9OUT - chains H and G of the 15 polymer chains in the assembly; structure by electron microscopy, 4.30 A resolution (low resolution: residue-level contacts below are approximate; hydrogen-bond / salt-bridge calls are withheld).

== Chain H (and G) ==
Protein: Speckle-type POZ protein
Organism: Homo sapiens
Notes: chain G of this document is another copy of the same molecule, construct and numbering; everything in this record applies to it too
UniProtKB: O43791 (SPOP_HUMAN); residues 1-374 here = UniProt positions 1-374
Chain sequence (374 residues; row label = number of the first residue in the row):
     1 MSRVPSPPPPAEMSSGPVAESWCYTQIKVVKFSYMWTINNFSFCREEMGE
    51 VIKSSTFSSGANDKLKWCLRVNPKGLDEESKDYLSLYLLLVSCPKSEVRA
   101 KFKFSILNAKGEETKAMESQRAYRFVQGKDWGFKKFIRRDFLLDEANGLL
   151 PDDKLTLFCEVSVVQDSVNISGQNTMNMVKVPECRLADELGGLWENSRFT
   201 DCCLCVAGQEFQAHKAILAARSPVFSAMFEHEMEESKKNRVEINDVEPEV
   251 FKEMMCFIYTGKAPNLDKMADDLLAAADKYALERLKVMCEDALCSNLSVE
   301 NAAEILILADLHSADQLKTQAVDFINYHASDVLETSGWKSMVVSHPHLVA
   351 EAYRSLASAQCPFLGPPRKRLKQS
Not modelled in the structure: 1-15, 368-374 (chain G: 1-15, 176-374)
UniProt features mapped onto this chain:
  - region: Y123 to F133 (Important for binding substrate proteins), L186 to I217 (Important for homodimerization)
  - natural variant: T25 (T25A: In NSDVS2), Y83 (Y83C: In NSDVS2), R121 (R121Q: In NSDVS1), G132 (G132V: In NSDVS2), R138 (R138C: In NSDVS2), D144 (D144N: In NSDVS1)
  - mutagenesis: Y87 (Y87A: Strongly reduced affinity for substrate proteins), Y123 (Y123A: Strongly reduced affinity for substrate proteins), D130 (D130A: Strongly reduced affinity for substrate proteins), W131 (W131A: Strongly reduced affinity for substrate proteins), F133 (F133A: Strongly reduced affinity for substrate proteins), L186 (L186D: Strongly reduced homodimerization. Reduces the activity of the cullin-RING-based BCR (BTB-CUL3-RBX1) E3 ubiquitin-protein ligase complex), L190 (L190D: Strongly reduced homodimerization. Reduces the activity of the cullin-RING-based BCR (BTB-CUL3-RBX1) E3 ubiquitin-protein ligase complex), L193 (L193D: Strongly reduced homodimerization. Reduces the activity of the cullin-RING-based BCR (BTB-CUL3-RBX1) E3 ubiquitin-protein ligase complex), I217 (I217K: Strongly reduced homodimerization. Reduces the activity of the cullin-RING-based BCR (BTB-CUL3-RBX1) E3 ubiquitin-protein ligase complex)
From the paper describing this entry:
  - disease-associated variants - E47K (14 +/- 2-fold), E78K (18 +/- 4-fold): increased binding to BRD3
  - disease-associated variants - E47K, E78K: unchanged binding to BRD3 peptide
  - disease-associated variants - E47K, E78K: increased binding to Cul3/Rbx1 complex
  - mutagenesis - V51E: unchanged binding to Cul3
  - mutagenesis - M48I/E78K, R70Q/E78K, E78K/G128S, E78K/K134N, S96R: unchanged catalytic activity on BRD3
  - disease-associated variants - E47K, E78K: increased catalytic activity on BRD3
  - mutagenesis - V51E: decreased catalytic activity on BRD3
  - mutagenesis - D77E: increased catalytic activity
  - disease-associated variants - E47K, E78K: decreased localization to nuclear speckles
  - mutagenesis - V51E: unchanged localization to nuclear speckles
  - disease-associated variants - M48I, R70L, R70Q, G128S, K134N: decreased catalytic activity
  - disease-associated variants - M48I, G128S: unchanged binding to peptide
  - disease-associated variants - K134N (11-fold): decreased binding to substrate peptide
  - disease-associated variants - K134N (11-fold): decreased binding to full-length SPOP K134N

== Interface between chain H and chain G ==
Contacting residue pairs (18; chain H residue first):
  E46(H) with R124(G)
  G49(H) with K129(G)
  V51(H) with V126(G); Q127(G); K129(G)
  R70(H) with G128(G)
  V91(H) with K53(G)
  E97(H) with R45(G)
  R124(H) with R45(G); E46(G); E50(G)
  V126(H) with E50(G); V51(G)
  Q127(H) with V51(G)
  G128(H) with V51(G); R70(G)
  K129(H) with G49(G); V51(G)
Other interface residues (no listed pair), chain H (12 interface residues in all): K53

== Summary ==
Chain H and chain G each contribute 12 residues to their interface. UniProt lists 9 mutagenesis sites on chain
H. From the paper: M48I, R70L and R70Q of chain H, among others, reduce catalytic activity; E47K and E78K of
chain H increase binding to BRD3; 14 substitutions were tested in all.
Chain H and chain G are both Speckle-type POZ protein (Homo sapiens); the structure, SPOP double donut locally
refined MATH domains, was determined by electron microscopy (same publication as 9OUU and 9OUW).
